PDB entry 4XH5 | X-ray diffraction, 2.11 A resolution | chain A

Chain A:
Protein: Propionate kinase
From: Salmonella typhimurium (strain LT2 / SGSC1412 / ATCC 700720)
Notes: EC 2.7.2.15
UniProt: O06961 (TDCD_SALTY); numbering as in UniProt (aligned over 4-397)
Chain sequence (411 residues; row label = number of the first residue in the row; numbers below 1 keep their minus sign (Met-13 is residue -13)):
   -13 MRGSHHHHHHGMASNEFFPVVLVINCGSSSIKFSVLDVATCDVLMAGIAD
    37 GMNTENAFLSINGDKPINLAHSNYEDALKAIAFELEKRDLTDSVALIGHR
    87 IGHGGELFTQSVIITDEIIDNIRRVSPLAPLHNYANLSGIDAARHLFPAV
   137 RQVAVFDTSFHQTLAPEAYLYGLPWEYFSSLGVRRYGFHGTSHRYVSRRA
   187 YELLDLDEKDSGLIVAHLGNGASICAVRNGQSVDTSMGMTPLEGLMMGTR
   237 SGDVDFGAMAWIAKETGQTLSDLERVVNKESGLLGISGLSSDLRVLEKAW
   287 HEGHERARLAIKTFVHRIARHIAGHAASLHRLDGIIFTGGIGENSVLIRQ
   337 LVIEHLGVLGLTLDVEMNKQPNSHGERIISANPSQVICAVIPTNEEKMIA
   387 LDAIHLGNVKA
Not modelled in the structure: -13 to 3, 39, 49
Construct notes: expression tag (-13 to 3); engineered mutation Gly88 (Ala in O06961)
Swiss-Prot annotation at these positions:
  - active site: Asp143 (Proton donor/acceptor)
  - binding site (ATP): Asn11, Lys18, His175, His203 to Gly207, Asp278 to Arg280, Gly326 to Asn330
  - binding site (Mg(2+)): Asn11, Glu381
  - binding site (substrate): Arg86
  - site (Transition state stabilizer): His175, Arg236
Small-molecule neighbours:
  - AMP-PNP (ANP; phosphoaminophosphonic acid-adenylate ester): His175, His203, Gly205, Asn206, Gly207, Ser277, Asp278, Leu279, Arg280, Glu283, Gly325, Gly326, Ile327, Asn330, Ser331, Thr379, Glu381
  - propanoic acid (PPI): Phe174, His175, Gly207, Met223, Pro227, Arg236
Reported in the primary citation:
  - catalytic residues: His175, His203, Arg236 (proposed by the authors, not directly observed)
  - specificity-determining residues: Arg86, Pro116, Leu117, His118, Asp143 (proposed by the authors, not directly observed)

Overview:
Chain A binds AMP-PNP and propanoic acid. Curated annotation (UniProt) lists active-site residue Asp143, 16
ATP-binding residues, Mg2+-binding residues Asn11 and Glu381 and substrate-binding residue Arg86. From the
paper: catalytic residues His175, His203 and Arg236; specificity determinants Arg86, Pro116 and Leu117 among
others.
Chain A is Propionate kinase (Salmonella typhimurium (strain LT2 / SGSC1412 / ATCC 700720)); the structure,
Crystal structure of Salmonella typhimurium propionate kinase A88G mutant, in complex with AMPPNP and
propionate, was determined by X-ray diffraction together with 4XH1 and 4XH4 from the same study.
